PDB entry 8W5L | electron microscopy, 2.80 A resolution | chains B and H of the 5 polymer chains in the assembly

== Chain B ==
Molecule: Minor capsid protein A1
Source organism: Escherichia phage Qbeta
UniProt: Q8LTE1 (A1_BPQBE); residues 0-132 here correspond to UniProt positions 1-133 (UniProt number = residue number + 1)
Chain sequence (133 residues; each row starts with the number of its first residue; numbering starts at 0):
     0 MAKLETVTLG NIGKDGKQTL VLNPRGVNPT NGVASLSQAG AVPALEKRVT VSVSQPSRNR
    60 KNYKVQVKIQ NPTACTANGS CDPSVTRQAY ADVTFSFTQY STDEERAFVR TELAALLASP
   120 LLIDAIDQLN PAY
Disordered / not traced: 0

== Chain H ==
Molecule: Heavy chain of Ab16
Source organism: Mus musculus
Chain sequence (124 residues; each row starts with the number of its first residue):
     1 VHSEVQLVES GGGLVKSGGS LKLSCAASGF TFSSYAMSWV RQTPEKRLEW VATISDGGRY
    61 IYYPDNVEGR FTISRDNAKN NLYLQMSHLK SEDTAIYHCA RDSSGYLPYF SYWGQGTLVT
   121 VSAA
Disordered / not traced: 1-3, 118-124
Cystine bridges: Cys25-Cys99

== How chain B and chain H interact ==
Residue-residue contacts (11; chain B residue first):
  Ala1(B) - Tyr35(H)
  Glu4(B) - Tyr35(H)
  Glu4(B) - Arg101(H)  salt bridge
  Glu4(B) - Ser104(H)  hydrogen bond
  Thr5(B) - Ser104(H)
  Thr5(B) - Tyr109(H)  hydrogen bond
  Val6(B) - Ser104(H)
  Thr7(B) - Ser104(H)  hydrogen bond (backbone-backbone)
  Thr7(B) - Gly105(H)
  Thr7(B) - Tyr106(H)  hydrogen bond (backbone-backbone)
  Gly9(B) - Tyr106(H)
Interface residues without a listed pair, chain B (8 interface residues in all): Lys2, Thr18
Interface residues without a listed pair, chain H (7 interface residues in all): Ser103

== In short ==
8 residues of chain B and 7 residues of chain H are in contact, with 4 hydrogen bonds and 1 salt bridge. Among
the polar pairs are Glu4(B)-Arg101(H), Glu4(B)-Ser104(H) and Thr5(B)-Tyr109(H).
Here chain B is Minor capsid protein A1 (Escherichia phage Qbeta) and chain H is Heavy chain of Ab16 (Mus
musculus). Entry 8W5L (Cryo-EM structure of Qb-Ab16) was determined by electron microscopy together with 8W5D,
8W5E, 8W5F, 8W5G, 8W5M, 8W5N and 8 further entries from the same study.
